Entry 3G71 (X-ray diffraction, 2.85 A resolution); this record covers chains 0 and P of the 31 polymer chains in the assembly.

Chain 0:
Molecule: 23S ribosomal RNA
Source organism: Haloarcula marismortui
Sequence (2923 nucleotides; each row starts with the number of its first residue):
     1 GUUGGCUACU AUGCCAGCUG GUGGAUUGCU CGGCUCAGGC GCUGAUGAAG GACGUGCCAA
    61 GCUGCGAUAA GCUGUGGGGA GCCGCACGGA GGCGAAGAAC CACAGAUUUC CGAAUGAGAA
   121 UCUCUCUAAC AAUUGCUUCG CGCAAUGAGG AACCCCGAGA ACUGAAACAU CUCAGUAUCG
   181 GGAGGAACAG AAAACGCAAC GUGAUGUCGU UAGUAACCGC GAGUGAACGC GAUACAGCCC
   241 AAACCGAAGC CCUCACGGGC AAUGUGGUGU CAGGGCUACC UCUCAUCAGC CGACCGUCUU
   301 CACGAAGUCU CUUGGAAUAG AGCGUGAUAC AGGGUGACAA CCCCGUACUG AAGACCAGUA
   361 CGCUGUGCGG UAGUGCCAGA GUAGCGGGGG UUGGAUAUCC CUCGCGAAUA ACGCAGGCAU
   421 CGACUGCGAA GGCUAAACAC AACCUGAGAC CGAUAGUGAA CAAGUAGUGU GAACGAACGC
   481 UGCAAAGUAC CCUCAGAAGG GAGGCGAAAU AGAGCAUGAA AUCAGUUGGC GAUCGAGCGA
   541 CAGGGCAUAC AAGGUCCCUU GACGAAUGAC CGAGACGCGA GUCUCCAGUA AGACUCACGG
   601 GAAGCCGAUG UUCUGUCGUA CGUUUUGAAA AACGAGCCAG GGAGUGUGUC UGUAUGGCAA
   661 GUCUAACCGG AGUAUCCGGG GAGGCACAGG GAAACCGACA UGGCCGCAGG GCUUUGCCCG
   721 AGGGCCGCCG UCUUCAAGGG CGGGGAGCCA UGUGGACACG ACCCGAAUCC GGACGAUCUA
   781 CGCAUGGACA AGAUGAAGCG UGCCGAAAGG CACGUGGAAG UCUGUUAGAG UUGGUGUCCU
   841 ACAAUACCCU CUCGUGAUCU AUGUGUAGGG GUGAAAGGCC CAUCGAGUCC GGCAACAGCU
   901 GGUUCCAAUC GAAACAUGUC GAAGCAUGAC CUCCGCCGAG GUAGUCUGUG AGGUAGAGCG
   961 ACCGAUUGGU GUGUCCGCCU CCGAGAGGAG UCGGCACACC UGUCAAACUC CAAACUUACA
  1021 GACGCUGUUU GACGCGGGGA UUCCGGUGCG CGGGGUAAGC CUGUGUACCA GGAGGGGAAC
  1081 AACCCAGAGA UAGGUUAAGG UCCCCAAGUG UGGAUUAAGU GUAAUCCUCU GAAGGUGGUC
  1141 UCGAGCCCUA GACAGCCGGG AGGUGAGCUU AGAAGCAGCU ACCCUCUAAG AAAAGCGUAA
  1201 CAGCUUACCG GCCGAGGUUU GAGGCGCCCA AAAUGAUCGG GACUCAAAUC CACCACCGAG
  1261 ACCUGUCCGU ACCACUCAUA CUGGUAAUCG AGUAGAUUGG CGCUCUAAUU GGAUGGAAGC
  1321 AGGGGCGAGA GCUCCUGUGG ACCGAUUAGU GACGAAAAUC CUGGCCAUAG UAGCAGCGAU
  1381 AGUCGGGUGA GAACCCCGAC GGCCUAAUGG AUAAGGGUUC CUCAGCACUG CUGAUCAGCU
  1441 GAGGGUUAGC CGGUCCUAAG UCUCACCGCA ACUCGACUGA GACGAAAUGG GAAACAGGUU
  1501 AAUAUUCCUG UGCCAUCAUG CAGUGAAAGU UGACGCCCUG GGGUCGAUCA CGCCGGGCAU
  1561 UCGCCCGGUC GAACCGUCCA ACUCCGUGGA AGCCGUAAUG GCAGGAAGCG GACGAACGGC
  1621 GGCAUAGGGA AACGUGAUUC AACCUGGGGC CCAUGAAAAG ACGAGCAUGA UGUCCGUACC
  1681 GAGAACCGAC ACAGGUGUCC AUGGCGGCGA AAGCCAAGGC CUGUCGGGAG CAACCAACGU
  1741 UAGGGAAUUC GGCAAGUUAG UCCCGUACCU UCGGAAGAAG GGAUGCCUGC UCCGGAACGG
  1801 AGCAGGUCGC AGUGACUCGG AAGCUCGGAC UGUCUAGUAA CAACAUAGGU GACCGCAAAU
  1861 CCGCAAGGAC UCGUACGGUC ACUGAAUCCU GCCCAGUGCA GGUAUCUGAA CACCUCGUAC
  1921 AAGAGGACGA AGGACCUGUC AACGGCGGGG GUAACUAUGA CCCUCUUAAG GUAGCGUAGU
  1981 ACCUUGCCGC AUCAGUAGCG GCUUGCAUGA AUGGAUUAAC CAGAGCUUCA CUGUCCCAAC
  2041 GUUGGGCCCG GUGAACUGUA CAUUCCAGUG CGGAGUCUGG AGACACCCAG GGGGAAGCGA
  2101 AGACCCUAUG GAGCUUUACU GCAGGCUGUC GCUGAGACGU GGUCGCCGAU GUGCAGCAUA
  2161 GGUAGGAGUC GUUACAGAGG UACCCGCGCU AGCGGGCCAC CCAGACAACA GUGAAAUACU
  2221 ACCCGUCGGU GACUGCGACU CUCACUCCGG GAGGAGGACA CCGAUAGCCG GGCAGUUUGA
  2281 CUGGGGCGGU ACGCGCUCGA AAAGAUAUCG AGCGCGCCCU AUGGUCAUCU CAGCCGGGAC
  2341 AGAGACCCGG CGAAGAGUGC AAGAGCAAAA GAUGACUUGA CAGUGUUCUU CCCAACGAGG
  2401 AACGCUGACG CGAAAGCGUG GUCUAGCGAA CCAAUUAGCC UGCUUGAUGC GGGCAAUUGA
  2461 UGACAGAAAA GCUACCCUAG GGAUAACAGA GUCGUCACUC GCAAGAGCAC AUAUCGACCG
  2521 AGUGGCUUGC UACCUCGAUG UCGGUUCCCU CCAUCCUGCC CGUGCAGAAG CGGGCAAGGG
  2581 UGAGGUUGUU CGCCUAUUAA AGGAGGUCGU GAGCUGGGUU UAGACCGUCG UGAGACAGGU
  2641 CGGCUGCUAU CUACUGGGUG UGUAAUGGUG UCUGACAAGA ACGACCGUAU AGUACGAGAG
  2701 GAACUACGGU UGGUGGCCAC UGGUGUACCG GUUGUUCGAG AGAGCACGUG CCGGGUAGCC
  2761 ACGCCACACG GGGUAAGAGC UGAACGCAUC UAAGCUCGAA ACCCACUUGG AAAAGAGACA
  2821 CCGCCGAGGU CCCGCGUACA AGACGCGGUC GAUAGACUCG GGGUGUGCGC GUCGAGGUAA
  2881 CGAGACGUUA AGCCCACGAG CACUAACAGA CCAAAGCCAU CAU
Unresolved in the structure: 1-9, 126-127, 715, 971-998, 1560, 1952-1963, 2137-2236, 2339-2343, 2665-2666, 2915-2923
Modified residues: 1MA (6-hydro-1-methyladenosine-5'-monophosphate) at position 628, OMU (o2'-methyluridine 5'-monophosphate) at position 2587, OMG (o2'-methylguanosine-5'-monophosphate) at position 2588, UR3 (3-methyluridine-5'-monophoshate) at position 2619, PSU (pseudouridine-5'-monophosphate) at position 2621
Bound ions: Na+ site 1 near U12 (its only coordinating residue here); Mg2+ site 1 near G28 (its only coordinating residue here); Na+ site 2: C40, G41, C443; Na+ site 3 near G56 (its only coordinating residue here); Sr2+ site 1 near A86 (its only coordinating residue here); Na+ site 4 near U108 (its only coordinating residue here); Mg2+ site 2 near U115 (its only coordinating residue here); Na+ site 5: C130, U146; Na+ site 6: C141, G142; Mg2+ site 3: C162, U2276; K+ site 1: C162, U163, U172; Mg2+ site 4: G164, A167, C168; 55 more Na+ sites not listed; 70 more Mg2+ sites not listed; 30 more Sr2+ sites not listed; 1 more K+ sites not listed
Residues lining bound ligands: Bruceantin (WIN; methyl (5beta,7alpha,9beta,10alpha,11alpha,12alpha,13beta,15alpha)-15-{[(2E)-3,4-dimethylpent-2-enoyl]oxy}-3,11,12-trihydroxy-2,16-dioxo-13,20-epoxypicras-3-en-21-oate): G2099, A2100, G2102, A2103, G2482, A2486, C2487, U2535, A2538, U2539, G2540, U2541

Chain P:
Name: 50S ribosomal protein L19e
Source organism: Haloarcula marismortui
UniProt: P14119 (RL19_HALMA); residues 1-143 here correspond to UniProt positions 2-144 (UniProt number = residue number + 1)
Sequence (143 residues; each row starts with the number of its first residue):
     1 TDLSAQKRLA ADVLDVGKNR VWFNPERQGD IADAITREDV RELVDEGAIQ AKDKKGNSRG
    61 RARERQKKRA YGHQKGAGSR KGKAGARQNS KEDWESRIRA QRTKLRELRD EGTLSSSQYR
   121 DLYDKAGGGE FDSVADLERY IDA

How chain 0 and chain P interact:
Contacting residue pairs (177):
  G792(0) - Ala86(P)  sugar contact
  A793(0) - Lys83(P)  sugar contact
  A793(0) - Gly85(P)  hydrogen bond to the phosphate
  A793(0) - Ala86(P)  hydrogen bond to the phosphate
  G800(0) - Asp124(P)  sugar contact
  G800(0) - Gly127(P)  hydrogen bond to the sugar
  G800(0) - Gly128(P)  hydrogen bond to the base
  U801(0) - Asp124(P)  sugar contact
  U801(0) - Lys125(P)  phosphate contact
  U801(0) - Gly128(P)  sugar contact
  U801(0) - Glu130(P)  hydrogen bond to the sugar
  G802(0) - Lys125(P)  phosphate contact
  G802(0) - Glu130(P)  sugar contact
  G814(0) - Trp94(P)  sugar contact
  U815(0) - Trp94(P)  sugar contact
  G816(0) - Lys91(P)  salt bridge to the phosphate
  G817(0) - Lys91(P)  salt bridge to the phosphate
  G1386(0) - Gln28(P)  hydrogen bond to the base
  G1387(0) - Thr1(P)  hydrogen bond to the sugar
  G1387(0) - Gln28(P)  hydrogen bond to the sugar
  U1388(0) - Thr1(P)  hydrogen bond to the sugar
  C1395(0) - Asp2(P)  sugar contact
  C1396(0) - Thr1(P)  hydrogen bond to the sugar
  C1396(0) - Asp2(P)  sugar contact
  C1396(0) - Leu3(P)  hydrogen bond to the sugar
  C1396(0) - Ser4(P)  phosphate contact
  C1397(0) - Leu3(P)  sugar contact
  C1397(0) - Lys7(P)  salt bridge to the phosphate
  C1397(0) - Phe23(P)  phosphate contact
  C1397(0) - Pro25(P)  sugar contact
  C1397(0) - Gln28(P)  sugar contact
  G1398(0) - Lys7(P)  salt bridge to the phosphate
  G1398(0) - Val21(P)  phosphate contact
  G1398(0) - Trp22(P)  hydrogen bond to the phosphate
  G1398(0) - Phe23(P)  hydrogen bond to the phosphate
  G1398(0) - Pro25(P)  sugar contact
  A1399(0) - Trp22(P)  phosphate contact
  A1399(0) - Lys52(P)  salt bridge to the phosphate
  U1422(0) - Ala5(P)  phosphate contact
  U1499(0) - Arg41(P)  salt bridge to the phosphate
  U1500(0) - Arg37(P)  hydrogen bond to the base
  U1500(0) - Arg41(P)  salt bridge to the phosphate
  A1501(0) - Arg8(P)  hydrogen bond to the phosphate
  A1501(0) - Leu9(P)  phosphate contact
  A1501(0) - Thr36(P)  phosphate contact
  A1501(0) - Arg37(P)  hydrogen bond to the phosphate
  A1502(0) - Arg8(P)  salt bridge to the phosphate
  A1502(0) - Leu9(P)  phosphate contact
  A1502(0) - Arg37(P)  salt bridge to the phosphate
  U1539(0) - Lys91(P)  sugar contact
  G1540(0) - Glu95(P)  phosphate contact
  G1540(0) - Arg99(P)  hydrogen bond to the phosphate
  G1541(0) - Arg99(P)  salt bridge to the phosphate
  U1548(0) - Arg59(P)  hydrogen bond to the phosphate
  C1549(0) - Arg59(P)  salt bridge to the phosphate
  C1549(0) - Arg63(P)  salt bridge to the phosphate
  C1549(0) - Gln66(P)  sugar contact
  C1565(0) - Ser58(P)  hydrogen bond to the sugar
  C1565(0) - Arg59(P)  phosphate contact
  C1565(0) - Gly60(P)  phosphate contact
  C1565(0) - Arg63(P)  salt bridge to the phosphate
  C1566(0) - Gly56(P)  phosphate contact
  C1566(0) - Asn57(P)  phosphate contact
  C1566(0) - Ser58(P)  phosphate contact
  C1566(0) - Arg59(P)  hydrogen bond to the phosphate
  C1566(0) - Arg63(P)  salt bridge to the phosphate
  G1567(0) - Gly56(P)  phosphate contact
  C1593(0) - Ser116(P)  sugar contact
  C1593(0) - Ser117(P)  phosphate contact
  C1593(0) - Arg120(P)  base contact
  C1594(0) - Arg109(P)  salt bridge to the phosphate
  C1594(0) - Ser116(P)  phosphate contact
  C1594(0) - Tyr119(P)  phosphate contact
  C1594(0) - Arg120(P)  salt bridge to the phosphate
  G1595(0) - Arg109(P)  salt bridge to the phosphate
  G1595(0) - Tyr119(P)  hydrogen bond to the phosphate
  G1595(0) - Arg120(P)  hydrogen bond to the base
  G1595(0) - Tyr123(P)  base contact
  G1595(0) - Asp124(P)  base contact
  U1596(0) - Arg102(P)  base contact
  U1596(0) - Tyr123(P)  hydrogen bond to the phosphate
  A1597(0) - Lys91(P)  hydrogen bond to the base
  A1597(0) - Trp94(P)  hydrogen bond to the sugar
  A1597(0) - Glu95(P)  sugar contact
  A1597(0) - Ile98(P)  sugar contact
  A1597(0) - Arg99(P)  salt bridge to the phosphate
  A1597(0) - Arg102(P)  salt bridge to the phosphate
  A1598(0) - Trp94(P)  phosphate contact
  A1598(0) - Arg102(P)  salt bridge to the phosphate
  G1703(0) - Asn57(P)  base contact
  G1704(0) - Asn57(P)  hydrogen bond to the base
  G1704(0) - Arg59(P)  hydrogen bond to the phosphate
  C1705(0) - Arg59(P)  salt bridge to the phosphate
  C1705(0) - Ala62(P)  sugar contact
  C1705(0) - Arg65(P)  hydrogen bond to the phosphate
  G1706(0) - Arg65(P)  salt bridge to the phosphate
  G1706(0) - Arg69(P)  salt bridge to the phosphate
  G1707(0) - Arg69(P)  salt bridge to the phosphate
  G1707(0) - Lys81(P)  phosphate contact
  G1707(0) - Gly82(P)  phosphate contact
  C1708(0) - Arg80(P)  phosphate contact
  C1708(0) - Lys81(P)  hydrogen bond to the phosphate
  C1708(0) - Gly82(P)  hydrogen bond to the phosphate
  C1708(0) - Ala86(P)  sugar contact
  C1708(0) - Arg87(P)  salt bridge to the phosphate
  C1715(0) - Lys55(P)  hydrogen bond to the sugar
  C1715(0) - Asn57(P)  hydrogen bond to the sugar
  A1716(0) - Lys55(P)  salt bridge to the phosphate
  A1716(0) - Asn57(P)  sugar contact
  A1717(0) - Arg20(P)  phosphate contact
  A1717(0) - Lys54(P)  phosphate contact
  A1717(0) - Lys55(P)  hydrogen bond to the phosphate
  G1718(0) - Gly17(P)  hydrogen bond to the phosphate
  G1718(0) - Arg20(P)  salt bridge to the phosphate
  G1719(0) - Gly17(P)  phosphate contact
  G1719(0) - Lys18(P)  hydrogen bond to the phosphate
  G1719(0) - Asn19(P)  hydrogen bond to the phosphate
  C1720(0) - Asn19(P)  hydrogen bond to the phosphate
  G1760(0) - Ala77(P)  hydrogen bond to the base
  G1760(0) - Arg80(P)  hydrogen bond to the base
  G1760(0) - Lys81(P)  hydrogen bond to the sugar
  U1761(0) - Ala77(P)  base contact
  U1761(0) - Arg80(P)  sugar contact
  U1761(0) - Lys81(P)  sugar contact
  U1761(0) - Gly82(P)  sugar contact
  U1761(0) - Lys83(P)  phosphate contact
  U1761(0) - Ala84(P)  phosphate contact
  C1762(0) - Lys83(P)  salt bridge to the phosphate
  C1762(0) - Ala84(P)  hydrogen bond to the phosphate
  U1784(0) - Ala77(P)  base contact
  U1784(0) - Gly78(P)  hydrogen bond to the phosphate
  G1785(0) - Gly76(P)  phosphate contact
  G1785(0) - Ala77(P)  phosphate contact
  G1785(0) - Gly78(P)  hydrogen bond to the phosphate
  C1786(0) - Gln74(P)  phosphate contact
  C1787(0) - Lys68(P)  salt bridge to the phosphate
  C1787(0) - Gln74(P)  hydrogen bond to the phosphate
  U1788(0) - Lys68(P)  phosphate contact
  U1788(0) - His73(P)  base contact
  G1789(0) - Tyr71(P)  base contact
  G1789(0) - His73(P)  hydrogen bond to the base
  C1790(0) - Tyr71(P)  hydrogen bond to the phosphate
  C1790(0) - Gly72(P)  base contact
  C1793(0) - Arg97(P)  sugar contact
  C1793(0) - Ser133(P)  phosphate contact
  C1793(0) - Ala135(P)  phosphate contact
  G1794(0) - Ser96(P)  hydrogen bond to the sugar
  G1794(0) - Ala100(P)  phosphate contact
  G1794(0) - Ser133(P)  phosphate contact
  G1794(0) - Val134(P)  hydrogen bond to the phosphate
  G1795(0) - Ala100(P)  phosphate contact
  A1796(0) - Ser96(P)  base contact
  C1798(0) - Gln66(P)  hydrogen bond to the sugar
  C1798(0) - Ala70(P)  phosphate contact
  G1799(0) - Arg87(P)  sugar contact
  G1799(0) - Gln88(P)  base contact
  G1800(0) - Lys75(P)  salt bridge to the phosphate
  G1800(0) - Arg87(P)  sugar contact
  G1800(0) - Gln88(P)  hydrogen bond to the sugar
  A1801(0) - Arg80(P)  salt bridge to the phosphate
  A1801(0) - Arg87(P)  salt bridge to the phosphate
  G1802(0) - Gly72(P)  base contact
  G1802(0) - Arg80(P)  salt bridge to the phosphate
  U1813(0) - Gly78(P)  phosphate contact
  U1813(0) - Lys81(P)  sugar contact
  U1817(0) - Lys81(P)  hydrogen bond to the base
  U2735(0) - Arg65(P)  salt bridge to the phosphate
  U2736(0) - Lys55(P)  hydrogen bond to the sugar
  U2736(0) - Asn57(P)  phosphate contact
  U2736(0) - Arg61(P)  salt bridge to the phosphate
  C2737(0) - Lys55(P)  phosphate contact
  C2737(0) - Gly56(P)  phosphate contact
  C2737(0) - Asn57(P)  phosphate contact
  C2737(0) - Ser58(P)  hydrogen bond to the phosphate
  C2737(0) - Arg61(P)  salt bridge to the phosphate
  G2738(0) - Ser58(P)  sugar contact
  A2739(0) - Arg61(P)  salt bridge to the phosphate
Interface residues without a listed pair, chain 0 (79 interface residues in all): C813, C1436, A1437, G1556, C1816
Interface residues without a listed pair, chain P (85 interface residues in all): Val16, Asn24, Ile35, Glu38, Asp53, Ser79, Asp93, Arg106, Gly129

Overview:
The interface between chain 0 and chain P involves 79 residues on one side and 85 on the other, with 53
hydrogen bonds and 37 salt bridges. Polar pairs include G800(0)-Gly128(P), G1386(0)-Gln28(P) and
U1500(0)-Arg37(P). Chain 0 binds Bruceantin.
Chain 0 is 23S ribosomal RNA and chain P is 50S ribosomal protein L19e, both from Haloarcula marismortui; the
structure, Co-crystal structure of Bruceantin bound to the large ribosomal subunit, was determined by X-ray
diffraction (same publication as 3G4S and 3G6E).
